PDB entry 5U1C | electron microscopy, 3.90 A resolution | chains A and E of the 10 polymer chains in the assembly

[Chain A]
Molecule: HIV-1 Integrase, Sso7d chimera
Source organism: Sulfolobus solfataricus
UniProtKB: chimeric construct of A0A157T5S7, F2WR39: residues -74 to -11 from A0A157T5S7 (A0A157T5S7_SULSF) positions 5-68 (UniProt number = residue number + 79); residues 1-288 from F2WR39 positions 1-288 (same numbers)
Sequence (383 residues; row label = number of the first residue in the row; numbers below 1 keep their minus sign (Met-94 is residue -94)):
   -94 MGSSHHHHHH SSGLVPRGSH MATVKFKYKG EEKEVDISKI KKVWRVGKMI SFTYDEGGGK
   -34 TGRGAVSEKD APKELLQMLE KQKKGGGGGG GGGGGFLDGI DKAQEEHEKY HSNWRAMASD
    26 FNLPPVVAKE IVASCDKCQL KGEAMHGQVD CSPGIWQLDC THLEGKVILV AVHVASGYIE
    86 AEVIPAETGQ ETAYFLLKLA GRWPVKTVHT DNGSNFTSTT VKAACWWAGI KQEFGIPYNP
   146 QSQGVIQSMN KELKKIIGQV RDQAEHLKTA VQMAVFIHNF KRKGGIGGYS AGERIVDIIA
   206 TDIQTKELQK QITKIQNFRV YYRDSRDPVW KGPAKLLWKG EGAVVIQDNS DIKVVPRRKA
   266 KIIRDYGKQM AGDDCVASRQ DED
Disordered / not traced: -94 to 0, 205-222, 270-288
Construct notes: expression tag (-94 to -75); linker (-10 to 0); engineered mutation Gln152 (Glu in F2WR39)
Metal / ion sites: Zn2+: His12, His16, Cys40, Cys43; Mg2+: Asp64, Asp116 (shared with 1 residue of chain J)
Reported in the primary citation:
  - binding site for the 23-nt DNA strand (chain E): Lys46
  - binding site for the 37-nt DNA strand: Lys156, Lys159, Arg231
  - binding site for the 23-nt DNA strand: Lys160
  - specificity-determining residues: Ser119, Arg231 (citing earlier work)
  - mutagenesis - E35K (2-fold), K46E (5-fold), E212K (>10-fold), K240E (>10-fold), I257D (>10-fold): decreased growth
  - mutagenesis - K46A: unchanged growth (citing earlier work)
  - mutagenesis - K46E: decreased catalytic activity
  - conformationally variable residues (order/disorder transition): Thr206 to Ile220

[Chain E]
Molecule: 23-nt DNA strand
Sequence (23 nucleotides; numbered 15 to 37; the number before each row is that of its first residue):
    15 ACTGCTAGAG ATTTTCCACA CTG
Disordered / not traced: 29-37

[How chain A and chain E interact]
Contacting residue pairs (7):
  Lys46(A) - DA21(E)  base contact
  Lys46(A) - DG22(E)  hydrogen bond to the base
  Gly47(A) - DA23(E)  sugar contact
  Ala49(A) - DG22(E)  base contact
  Arg262(A) - DA25(E)  salt bridge to the phosphate
  Lys266(A) - DA23(E)  salt bridge to the phosphate
  Lys266(A) - DG24(E)  salt bridge to the phosphate
Also at the interface, not in a pair above, chain A (8 interface residues in all): Asn18, Gln44, Glu48

[Overview]
The interface between chain A and chain E involves 8 residues on one side and 5 on the other; the contacts
include 1 hydrogen bond and 3 salt bridges. Among the polar pairs are Lys46(A)-DG22(E), Arg262(A)-DA25(E) and
Lys266(A)-DA23(E). From the paper: a binding site for the 37-nt DNA strand at Lys156(A), Lys159(A) and
Arg231(A); E35K, K46E and E212K of chain A, among others, reduce growth; 6 substitutions were tested in all.
Chain A is HIV-1 Integrase, Sso7d chimera (Sulfolobus solfataricus) and chain E is a 23-nt DNA strand; the
structure, Structure of tetrameric HIV-1 Strand Transfer Complex Intasome, was determined by electron
microscopy.
